PDB entry 3JBW | electron microscopy, 4.60 A resolution (low resolution: residue-level contacts below are approximate; hydrogen-bond / salt-bridge calls are withheld) | chains A and J of the 10 polymer chains in the assembly

# Chain A
Molecule: V(D)J recombination-activating protein 1
Source organism: Danio rerio
Notes: EC 3.1.-.-, 6.3.2.-
UniProtKB: O13033 (RAG1_DANRE); residue numbers follow UniProt; this construct covers 271-1031
Amino-acid sequence (764 residues; each row starts with the number of its first residue):
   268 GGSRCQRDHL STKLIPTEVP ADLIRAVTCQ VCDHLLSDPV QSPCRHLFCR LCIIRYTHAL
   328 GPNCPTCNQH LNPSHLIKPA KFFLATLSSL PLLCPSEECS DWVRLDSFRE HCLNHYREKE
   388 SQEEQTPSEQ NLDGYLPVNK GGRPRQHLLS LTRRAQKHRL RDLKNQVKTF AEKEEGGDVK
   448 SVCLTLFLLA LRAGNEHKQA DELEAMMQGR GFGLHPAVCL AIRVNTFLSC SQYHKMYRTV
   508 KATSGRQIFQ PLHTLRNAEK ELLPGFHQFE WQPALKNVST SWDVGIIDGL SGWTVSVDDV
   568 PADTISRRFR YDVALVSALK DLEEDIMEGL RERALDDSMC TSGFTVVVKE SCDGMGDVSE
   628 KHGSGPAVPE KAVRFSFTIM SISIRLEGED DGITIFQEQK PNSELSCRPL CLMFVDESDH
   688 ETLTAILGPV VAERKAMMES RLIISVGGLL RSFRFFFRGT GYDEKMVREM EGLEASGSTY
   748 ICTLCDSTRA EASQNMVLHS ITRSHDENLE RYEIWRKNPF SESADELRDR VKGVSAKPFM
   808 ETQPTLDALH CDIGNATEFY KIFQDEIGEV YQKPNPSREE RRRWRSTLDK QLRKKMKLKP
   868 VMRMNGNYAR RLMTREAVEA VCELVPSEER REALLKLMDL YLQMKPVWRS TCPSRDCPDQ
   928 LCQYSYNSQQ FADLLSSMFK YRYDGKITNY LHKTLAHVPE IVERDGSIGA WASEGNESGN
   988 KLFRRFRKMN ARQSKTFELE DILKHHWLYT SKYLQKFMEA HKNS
Disordered / not traced: 268-407, 1030-1031
Differences from the reference sequence: expression tag (268-270)
Bound ions: Zn2+: Cys749, His959, His964

# Chain J
Molecule: 16-nt DNA strand
Sequence (16 nucleotides; each row starts with the number of its first residue):
     1 GATCTGGCCT GTCTTA

# Interface between chain A and chain J
Contacting residue pairs (21; chain A residue first):
  Asp730(A) with DA16(J)
  Glu731(A) with DT15(J); DA16(J)
  Lys732(A) with DT15(J); DA16(J)
  Ser743(A) with DT15(J)
  Gly744(A) with DT14(J)
  Arg756(A) with DT14(J)
  His817(A) with DA16(J)
  Lys828(A) with DT14(J)
  Arg845(A) with DT12(J)
  Arg848(A) with DT12(J)
  Arg870(A) with DA16(J)
  Lys953(A) with DC13(J)
  Ile954(A) with DT14(J)
  Thr955(A) with DT14(J); DT15(J)
  Asn956(A) with DT14(J); DT15(J)
  Tyr957(A) with DT15(J); DA16(J)
Interface residues without a listed pair, chain A (17 interface residues in all): Arg949

# Overview
The interface between chain A and chain J involves 17 residues on one side and 5 on the other. Cys749(A),
His959(A) and His964(A) coordinate Zn2+.
Here chain A is V(D)J recombination-activating protein 1 (Danio rerio) and chain J is a 16-nt DNA strand.
Entry 3JBW (Cryo-electron microscopy structure of RAG Paired Complex (with NBD, no symmetry)) was determined
by electron microscopy (same publication as 3JBX and 3JBY).
